Entry 8DT2 (X-ray diffraction, 2.80 A resolution); this record covers chains A and B.

# Chain A (and B)
Protein: Acetylcholinesterase
Source organism: Homo sapiens
Notes: EC 3.1.1.7; chain B of this document is another copy of the same molecule, construct and numbering; everything in this record applies to it too
UniProtKB: P22303 (ACES_HUMAN); residues 1-547 here correspond to UniProt positions 32-578 (UniProt number = residue number + 31)
Chain sequence (550 residues; each row starts with the number of its first residue; numbers below 1 keep their minus sign (Gly-2 is residue -2)):
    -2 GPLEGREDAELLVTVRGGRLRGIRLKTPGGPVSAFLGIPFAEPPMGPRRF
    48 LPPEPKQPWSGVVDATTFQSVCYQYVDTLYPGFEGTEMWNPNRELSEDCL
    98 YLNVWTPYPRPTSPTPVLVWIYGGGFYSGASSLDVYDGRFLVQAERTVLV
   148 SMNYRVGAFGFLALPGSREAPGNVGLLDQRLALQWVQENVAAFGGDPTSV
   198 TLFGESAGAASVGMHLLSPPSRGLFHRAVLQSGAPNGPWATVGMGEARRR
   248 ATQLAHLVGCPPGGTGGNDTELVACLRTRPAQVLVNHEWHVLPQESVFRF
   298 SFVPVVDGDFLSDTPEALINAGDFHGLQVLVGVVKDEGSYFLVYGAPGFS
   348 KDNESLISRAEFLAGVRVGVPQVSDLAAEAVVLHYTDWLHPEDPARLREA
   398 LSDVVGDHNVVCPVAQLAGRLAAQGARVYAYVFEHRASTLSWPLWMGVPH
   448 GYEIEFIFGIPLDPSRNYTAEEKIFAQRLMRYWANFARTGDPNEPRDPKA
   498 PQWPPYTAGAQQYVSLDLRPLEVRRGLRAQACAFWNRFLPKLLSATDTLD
Not modelled in the structure: -2 to 3, 544-547
Cystine bridges: Cys69-Cys96, Cys257-Cys272, Cys409-Cys529
Glycans and other covalent adducts: diethyl phosphonate (DEP) linked to Ser203
Construct notes: expression tag (-2 to 0)
Small-molecule neighbours: diethyl phosphonate (DEP): Gly120, Gly121, Gly122, Tyr124, Ala204, Trp236, Phe295, Phe297, Phe338, His447
Reported in the primary citation:
  - binding site for diethyl phosphonate: Gly121, Gly122, Ser203, Ala204, Trp236, Phe295, Phe297, Phe338, Val407, His447
  - catalytic residues: Gly121, Gly122, Ser203, Ala204, His447
  - binding site for glycerol: Trp86
  - conformationally variable residues (loop rearrangement, side-chain flip): Trp286, His287 to Phe299
  - contacts within the chain: Trp286-Ser293

# Chain A / chain B interface
Contacting residue pairs (29; chain A residue first):
  Thr75(A) - Thr75(B)
  Tyr77(A) - Asn283(B)
  Tyr77(A) - His284(B)
  Pro78(A) - Gln279(B)
  Pro78(A) - Asn283(B)  hydrogen bond (backbone-side chain)
  His253(A) - Asn350(B)  hydrogen bond (backbone-side chain)
  Leu254(A) - Ser347(B)  hydrogen bond (backbone-side chain)
  Leu254(A) - Asp349(B)
  Leu254(A) - Asn350(B)
  Val255(A) - Asp349(B)
  Gly256(A) - Asp349(B)
  Gly256(A) - Asn350(B)
  Gln279(A) - Pro78(B)
  Val280(A) - Asp349(B)
  Asn283(A) - Tyr77(B)
  Asn283(A) - Pro78(B)  hydrogen bond (side chain-backbone)
  His284(A) - Tyr77(B)
  His284(A) - Ser347(B)
  His284(A) - Asp349(B)  salt bridge
  Ser347(A) - Leu254(B)  hydrogen bond (side chain-backbone)
  Ser347(A) - His284(B)
  Asp349(A) - Leu254(B)
  Asp349(A) - Val255(B)
  Asp349(A) - Gly256(B)
  Asp349(A) - Val280(B)
  Asp349(A) - His284(B)  salt bridge
  Asn350(A) - His253(B)  hydrogen bond (side chain-backbone)
  Asn350(A) - Leu254(B)
  Asn350(A) - Gly256(B)

# Overview
Chain A and chain B each contribute 14 residues to their interface, with 6 hydrogen bonds and 2 salt bridges.
Polar contacts include His284(A)-Asp349(B), Pro78(A)-Asn283(B) and His253(A)-Asn350(B). From the paper:
catalytic residues Gly121(A), Gly122(A) and Ser203(A) among others; a binding site for diethyl phosphonate at
Gly121(A), Gly122(A) and Ser203(A) among others.
Chain A and chain B are both Acetylcholinesterase (Homo sapiens); the structure, X-ray structure of human
acetylcholinesterase inhibited by paraoxon (POX-hAChE), was determined by X-ray diffraction (same publication
as 8DT4, 8DT5 and 8DT7).
